PDB entry 8JKE | electron microscopy, 3.67 A resolution | chains H and P of the 13 polymer chains in the assembly

Chain H:
Protein: Putative transcriptional factor regulator
From: Streptomyces coelicolor A3(2)
UniProtKB: Q9L0Q9 (Q9L0Q9_STRCO); residues 2-159 here correspond to UniProt positions 1-158 (UniProt number = residue number - 1)
Sequence (160 residues; row label = number of the first residue in the row; note: 1 number in that range is skipped by the numbering (no residue carries it; nothing is unmodelled there)):
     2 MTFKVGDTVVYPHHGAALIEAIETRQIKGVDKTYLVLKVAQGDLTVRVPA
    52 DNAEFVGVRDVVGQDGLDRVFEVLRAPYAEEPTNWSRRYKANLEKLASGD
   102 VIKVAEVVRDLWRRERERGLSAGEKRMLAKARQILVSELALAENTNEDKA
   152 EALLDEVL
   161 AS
Disordered / not traced: 2, 162

Chain P:
Molecule: 65-nt DNA strand
Sequence (65 nucleotides; each row starts with the number of its first residue):
     1 TGCGACGGTCTGACGCTCTACACAGTGCCAGGGGGAGATAAACGAACGCT
    51 GAACGCTCCGGCTAC
Disordered / not traced: 62-65

Chain H / chain P interface:
Pairs across the interface (4; chain H residue first):
  Trp-86(H) / DC28(P)  base contact
  Trp-86(H) / DC29(P)  hydrogen bond to the sugar
  Arg-119(H) / DA30(P)  salt bridge to the phosphate
  Ser-122(H) / DC29(P)  phosphate contact
Also at the interface, not in a pair above, chain H (6 interface residues in all): Tyr-90, Leu-121, Glu-125
Also at the interface, not in a pair above, chain P (4 interface residues in all): DG27

Overview:
The interface between chain H and chain P involves 6 residues on one side and 4 on the other, with 1 hydrogen
bond and 1 salt bridge. Polar contacts include Trp-86(H)/DC29(P) and Arg-119(H)/DA30(P).
Chain H is Putative transcriptional factor regulator (Streptomyces coelicolor A3(2)) and chain P is a 65-nt
DNA strand; the structure, AfsR(T337A) transcription activation complex, was determined by electron microscopy
(same publication as 8HVR).
